PDB entry 6CS3 | electron microscopy, 3.31 A resolution | chains B and D of the 4 polymer chains in the assembly

[Chain B]
Molecule: viral protein 3
Source organism: enterovirus D68
UniProtKB: A0A097BW12 (A0A097BW12_9ENTO); residues 1-247 here correspond to UniProt positions 318-564 (UniProt number = residue number + 317)
Amino-acid sequence (247 residues; row label = number of the first residue in the row):
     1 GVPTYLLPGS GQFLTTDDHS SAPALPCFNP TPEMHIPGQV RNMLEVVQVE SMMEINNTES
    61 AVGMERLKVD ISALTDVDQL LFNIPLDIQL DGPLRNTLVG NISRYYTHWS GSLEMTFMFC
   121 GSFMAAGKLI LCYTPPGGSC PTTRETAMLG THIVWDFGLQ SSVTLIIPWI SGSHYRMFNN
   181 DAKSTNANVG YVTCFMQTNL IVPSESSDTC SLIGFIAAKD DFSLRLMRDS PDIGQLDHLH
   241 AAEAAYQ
Unresolved in the structure: 181-185, 236-237

[Chain D]
Molecule: viral protein 4
Source organism: enterovirus D68
UniProtKB: A0A191Z5D5 (A0A191Z5D5_9ENTO); residues 1-68 here correspond to UniProt positions 2-69 (UniProt number = residue number + 1)
Amino-acid sequence (68 residues; each row starts with the number of its first residue):
     1 GAQVTRQQTG THENANIATN GSHITYNQIN FYKDSYAASA SKQDFSQDPS KFTEPVVEGL
    61 KAGAPVLK
Unresolved in the structure: 1-29, 58-68

[Chain B / chain D interface]
Pairs across the interface (36):
  Asp18(B) - Ser39(D)  hydrogen bond
  Asp18(B) - Ala40(D)  hydrogen bond (side chain-backbone)
  Asp18(B) - Lys42(D)  salt bridge
  His19(B) - Ser39(D)
  Ser20(B) - Asn30(D)
  Ser20(B) - Tyr32(D)
  Ser20(B) - Ala37(D)
  Ser20(B) - Ala38(D)
  Ser20(B) - Ser39(D)
  Ser21(B) - Tyr32(D)
  Ser21(B) - Ala37(D)  hydrogen bond (backbone-backbone)
  Ala22(B) - Tyr32(D)
  Pro23(B) - Tyr32(D)
  Pro23(B) - Asp34(D)
  Pro23(B) - Tyr36(D)
  Pro23(B) - Ala37(D)
  Leu25(B) - Asp34(D)
  Leu25(B) - Tyr36(D)  hydrogen bond (backbone-side chain)
  Pro26(B) - Asp34(D)
  Cys27(B) - Asp34(D)  hydrogen bond (backbone-side chain)
  Gly38(B) - Lys51(D)
  Gly38(B) - Phe52(D)
  Gln39(B) - Lys51(D)
  Val40(B) - Phe52(D)  hydrophobic
  Arg41(B) - Asp44(D)
  Arg41(B) - Ser46(D)  hydrogen bond (side chain-backbone)
  Arg41(B) - Gln47(D)
  Arg41(B) - Asp48(D)
  Asn42(B) - Gln47(D)
  Glu45(B) - Gln47(D)
  Glu45(B) - Asp48(D)  hydrogen bond (side chain-backbone)
  Glu45(B) - Phe52(D)
  Gln48(B) - Pro49(D)
  Gln48(B) - Thr53(D)
  Val49(B) - Phe52(D)  hydrophobic
  Val49(B) - Thr53(D)
Other interface residues (no listed pair), chain B (20 interface residues in all): Ala24, Phe28, Leu44
Other interface residues (no listed pair), chain D (18 interface residues in all): Phe31

[Summary]
The interface between chain B and chain D involves 20 residues on one side and 18 on the other; the contacts
include 7 hydrogen bonds and 1 salt bridge. Polar pairs include Asp18(B)-Lys42(D), Asp18(B)-Ser39(D) and
Asp18(B)-Ala40(D).
Here chain B is viral protein 3 and chain D is viral protein 4, both from enterovirus D68. Entry 6CS3 (CryoEM
structure of human enterovirus D68 expanded 1 particle (pH 7.2 and 4 degrees Celsius)) was determined by
electron microscopy, deposited together with 6CRP, 6CRR, 6CRS, 6CRU, 6CS4, 6CS5 and 5 further entries.
